7RN9 - chains A and D of the 6 polymer chains in the assembly; structure by X-ray diffraction, 1.67 A resolution.

== Chain A ==
Protein: Caspase-3 subunit p17
From: Homo sapiens
Reference sequence: P42574 (CASP3_HUMAN); numbering as in UniProt (aligned over 34-174)
Chain sequence (141 residues; each row starts with the number of its first residue):
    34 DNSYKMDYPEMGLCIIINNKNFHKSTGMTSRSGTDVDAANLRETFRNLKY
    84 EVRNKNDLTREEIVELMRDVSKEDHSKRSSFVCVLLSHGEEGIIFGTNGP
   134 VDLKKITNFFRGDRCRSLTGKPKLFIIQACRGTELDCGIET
Not modelled in the structure: 174
Curated features (UniProtKB/Swiss-Prot):
  - active site: His121, Cys163
  - modified residue: Cys163 (S-nitrosocysteine)
What the authors report for this chain:
  - catalytic residues: Cys163
  - binding site for Ac-VDFVD-CHO: Arg64, Gln161, Cys163

== Chain D ==
Protein: Caspase-3 subunit p12
From: Homo sapiens
Reference sequence: P42574 (CASP3_HUMAN); residues 184-277 here = UniProt positions 184-277
Chain sequence (95 residues; numbered 184 to 278; the number before each row is that of its first residue):
   184 CHKIPVEADFLYAYSTAPGYYSWRNSKDGSWFIQSLCAMLKQYADKLEFM
   234 HILTRVNRKVATEFESFSFDATFHAKKQIPCIVSMLTKELYFYHH
Not modelled in the structure: 184-185, 278
Construct notes: expression tag (278)
Curated features (UniProtKB/Swiss-Prot):
  - modified residue: Arg207 (Microbial infection: ADP-riboxanated arginine)
  - mutagenesis: Arg207 (R207A: Abolished ADP-riboxanation by C.violaceum CopC)
What the authors report for this chain:
  - binding site for Ac-VDFVD-CHO: Arg207, Phe250

== Interface between chain A and chain D ==
Contacting residue pairs (11):
  Asp34(A) - Arg241(D)  hydrogen bond (backbone-side chain)
  Asn35(A) - Arg238(D)  hydrogen bond
  Asn35(A) - Arg241(D)  hydrogen bond
  Asp169(A) - Pro188(D)
  Asp169(A) - Val189(D)  hydrogen bond (side chain-backbone)
  Asp169(A) - Glu190(D)  hydrogen bond (side chain-backbone)
  Cys170(A) - Lys186(D)  hydrogen bond (backbone-side chain)
  Gly171(A) - Ile187(D)
  Gly171(A) - Val189(D)
  Ile172(A) - Lys186(D)
  Ile172(A) - Ile187(D)  hydrogen bond (backbone-backbone)
Also at the interface, not in a pair above, chain A (8 interface residues in all): Arg144, Glu173
Also at the interface, not in a pair above, chain D (8 interface residues in all): Tyr203

== Overview ==
The chain A/chain D interface involves 8 residues from each chain; the contacts include 7 hydrogen bonds.
Among the polar pairs are Asp34(A)-Arg241(D), Asn35(A)-Arg238(D) and Asn35(A)-Arg241(D). The paper reports the
catalytic residue Cys163(A); a binding site for Ac-VDFVD-CHO at Arg64(A), Gln161(A) and Arg207(D) among
others.
Chain A is Caspase-3 subunit p17 and chain D is Caspase-3 subunit p12, both from Homo sapiens; the structure,
Crystal structure of caspase-3 with inhibitor Ac-VDFVD-CHO, was determined by X-ray diffraction (same
publication as 7RN7, 7RN8, 7RNB, 7RND, 7RNE, 7RNF and 7SEO).
